Entry 8CJ2 (X-ray diffraction, 2.13 A resolution); this record covers chains A and C of the 8 polymer chains in the assembly.

[Chain A (and C)]
Name: Histone chaperone ASF1A
From: Homo sapiens
Notes: chain C of this document is another copy of the same molecule, construct and numbering; everything in this record applies to it too
UniProtKB: Q9Y294 (ASF1A_HUMAN); numbering as in UniProt (aligned over 1-156)
Amino-acid sequence (156 residues; numbered 1 to 156; the number before each row is that of its first residue):
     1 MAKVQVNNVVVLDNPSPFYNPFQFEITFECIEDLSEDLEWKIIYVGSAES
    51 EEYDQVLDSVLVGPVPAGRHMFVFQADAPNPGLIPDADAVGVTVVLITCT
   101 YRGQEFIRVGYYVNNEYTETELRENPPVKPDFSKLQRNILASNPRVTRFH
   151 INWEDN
Not modelled in the structure: 155-156
Curated features (UniProtKB/Swiss-Prot):
  - motif: I31 to D37 (Required for interaction with HIRA)
  - mutagenesis: E36 to D37 (Abrogates interaction with HIRA and induction of senescence-associated heterochromatin foci), D37 (D37A: Abrogates interaction with CHAF1B and HIRA), E49 (E49A: Loss of interaction with TLK2), D54 (D54R: Reduces interaction with histone H3), V62 to P64 (Abrogates interaction with HIRA and induction of senescence-associated heterochromatin foci), D88 (D88A: Loss of interaction with TLK2. Reduced phosphorylation), V94 (V94R: Abrogates interaction with histone H3 and histone H4. Loss of interaction with TLK2. Reduced phosphorylation), R108 (R108E: Reduces interaction with histone H3)

[How chain A and chain C interact]
Residue-residue contacts (26; chain A residue first):
  Q23(A) with V60(C); L61(C), hydrogen bond (side chain-backbone); V62(C)
  L57(A) with Q75(C), hydrogen bond (backbone-side chain)
  D58(A) with Q23(C), hydrogen bond; Q75(C)
  S59(A) with D13(C); Q23(C), hydrogen bond (backbone-side chain)
  V60(A) with L12(C), hydrophobic; D13(C)
  L61(A) with L12(C); D13(C)
  V62(A) with E25(C)
  M71(A) with M71(C)
  F72(A) with M71(C); V73(C), hydrophobic
  V73(A) with M71(C), hydrogen bond (backbone-backbone); F72(C); V73(C), hydrogen bond (backbone-backbone)
  Q75(A) with D58(C), hydrogen bond; F72(C); V73(C), hydrogen bond (backbone-backbone); F74(C); Q75(C), hydrogen bond (side chain-backbone)
  D77(A) with D58(C); D77(C)
Interface residues without a listed pair, chain A (14 interface residues in all): P21, F74
Interface residues without a listed pair, chain C (15 interface residues in all): S59

[In short]
Chain A and chain C form an interface of 14 and 15 residues respectively; the contacts include 9 hydrogen
bonds. Among the polar pairs are Q23(A)-L61(C), L57(A)-Q75(C) and D58(A)-Q23(C). Curated annotation (UniProt)
lists 10 mutagenesis sites on chain A.
Chain A and chain C are both Histone chaperone ASF1A (Homo sapiens); the structure, Urea-based foldamer
inhibitor c3u_5 chimera in complex with ASF1 histone chaperone, was determined by X-ray diffraction together
with 8BV1, 8CJ1 and 8CJ3 from the same study.
